Entry 4Q4D (X-ray diffraction, 1.85 A resolution); this record covers chain A.

== Chain A ==
Protein: Inositol hexakisphosphate and diphosphoinositol-pentakisphosphate kinase 2
From: Homo sapiens
Notes: EC 2.7.4.21, 2.7.4.24; fragment: kinase domain
UniProt: O43314 (VIP2_HUMAN); residue numbers follow UniProt; this construct covers 41-366
Amino-acid sequence (330 residues; each row starts with the number of its first residue):
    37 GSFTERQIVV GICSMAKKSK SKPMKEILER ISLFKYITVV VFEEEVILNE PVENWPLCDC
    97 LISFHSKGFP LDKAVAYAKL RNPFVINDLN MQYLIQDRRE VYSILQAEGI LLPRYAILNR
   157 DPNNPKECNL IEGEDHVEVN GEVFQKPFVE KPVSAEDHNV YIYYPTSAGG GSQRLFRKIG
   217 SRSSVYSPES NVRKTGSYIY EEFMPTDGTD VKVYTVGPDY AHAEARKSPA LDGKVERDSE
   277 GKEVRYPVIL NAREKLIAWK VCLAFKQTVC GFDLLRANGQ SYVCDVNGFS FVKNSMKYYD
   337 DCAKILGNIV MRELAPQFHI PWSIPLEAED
Unresolved in the structure: 37-42, 360-366
Sequence notes: expression tag (37-40)
Bound ions: Mg2+ site 1: Ser68, Phe70, Ile73; Mg2+ site 2: Asp309, Asp321 (together with AMP-PNP); Mg2+ site 3: Asp321, Asn323 (together with AMP-PNP)
Residues lining bound ligands:
  - 2YN ((1R,3S,4S,5R,6S)-2,4,5,6-tetrakis(phosphonooxy)cyclohexane-1,3-diyl bis[trihydrogen (diphosphate)]): Lys53, Lys54, Ser102, Lys103, Glu192, His194, Lys214, Lys248, Tyr250, Arg262, Arg273, Gly277, Arg281, Phe325, Ser326, Phe327, Lys329
  - AMP-PNP (ANP; phosphoaminophosphonic acid-adenylate ester): Arg134, Pro149, Val185, Lys187, Ala191, Asp193, His194, Val196, Leu211, Glu237, Glu238, Phe239, Met240, Asp246, Lys248, Ser264, Pro265, Asp309, Leu311, Cys320, Asp321, Asn323
Curated features (UniProtKB/Swiss-Prot):
  - binding site (substrate): Lys53, Lys54, Arg213, Lys214, Lys248, Arg262, Ser326 to Lys329
  - binding site (ATP): Arg134, Lys187, His194, Arg213, Glu237 to Met240, Asp246 to Lys248, Ser264, Asp309, Asp321 to Asn323
  - modified residue: Ser223 (Phosphoserine)
  - mutagenesis: Arg213 (R213A/K: Reduces enzyme activity by about 99%), Lys248 (K248A: Loss of enzyme activity), Arg262 (R262A: Reduces enzyme activity by about 99%)

== Summary ==
Chain A binds AMP-PNP and compound 2YN. Ser68, Phe70 and Ile73 form the Mg2+ site 1. Asp309 and Asp321
coordinate Mg2+ site 2. Curated annotation (UniProt) lists 10 substrate-binding residues, 16 ATP-binding
residues and 3 mutagenesis sites.
Chain A is Inositol hexakisphosphate and diphosphoinositol-pentakisphosphate kinase 2 (Homo sapiens); the
structure, Crystal structure of the catalytic domain of human diphosphoinositol pentakisphosphate kinase 2
(PPIP5K2) in complex with ..., was determined by X-ray diffraction, deposited together with 4Q4C.
